5Y5Z - chains C and F of the 26 polymer chains in the assembly; structure by electron microscopy, 6.70 A resolution (low resolution: residue-level contacts below are approximate; hydrogen-bond / salt-bridge calls are withheld).

[Chain C]
Protein: V-type ATP synthase alpha chain
Organism: Thermus thermophilus HB8
Notes: EC 3.6.3.14
UniProtKB: Q56403 (VATA_THET8); residues 1-578 here = UniProt positions 1-578
Amino-acid sequence (578 residues; each row starts with the number of its first residue):
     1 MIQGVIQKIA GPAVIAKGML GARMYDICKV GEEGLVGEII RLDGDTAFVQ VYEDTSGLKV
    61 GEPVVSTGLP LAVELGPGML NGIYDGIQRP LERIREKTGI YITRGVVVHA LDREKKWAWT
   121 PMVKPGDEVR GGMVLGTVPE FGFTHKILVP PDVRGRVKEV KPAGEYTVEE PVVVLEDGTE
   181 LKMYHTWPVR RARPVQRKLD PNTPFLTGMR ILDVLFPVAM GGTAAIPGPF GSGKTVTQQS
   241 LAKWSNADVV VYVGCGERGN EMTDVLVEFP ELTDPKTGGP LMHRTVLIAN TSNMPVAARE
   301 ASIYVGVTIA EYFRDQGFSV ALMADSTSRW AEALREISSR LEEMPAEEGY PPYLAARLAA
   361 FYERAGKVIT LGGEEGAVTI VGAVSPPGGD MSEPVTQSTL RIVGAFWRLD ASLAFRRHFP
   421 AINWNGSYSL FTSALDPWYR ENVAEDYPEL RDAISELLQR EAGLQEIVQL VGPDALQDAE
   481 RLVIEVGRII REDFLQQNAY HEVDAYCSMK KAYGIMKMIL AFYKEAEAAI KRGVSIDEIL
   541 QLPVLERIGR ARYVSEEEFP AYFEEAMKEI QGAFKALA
Not modelled in the structure: 578
Small-molecule neighbours: ADP (adenosine-5'-diphosphate): G231, S232, G233, K234, T235, V236, T237

[Chain F]
Protein: V-type ATP synthase beta chain
Organism: Thermus thermophilus HB8
UniProtKB: Q56404 (VATB_THET8); residues 1-478 here = UniProt positions 1-478
Amino-acid sequence (478 residues; row label = number of the first residue in the row):
     1 MDLLKKEYTG ITYISGPLLF VENAKDLAYG AIVDIKDGTG RVRGGQVIEV SEEYAVIQVF
    61 EETTGLDLAT TSVSLVEDVA RLGVSKEMLG RRFNGIGKPI DGLPPITPEK RLPITGLPLN
   121 PVARRKPEQF IQTGISTIDV MNTLVRGQKL PIFSGSGLPA NEIAAQIARQ ATVRPDLSGE
   181 GEKEEPFAVV FAAMGITQRE LSYFIQEFER TGALSRSVLF LNKADDPTIE RILTPRMALT
   241 VAEYLAFEHD YHVLVILTDM TNYCEALREI GAAREEIPGR RGYPGYMYTD LATIYERAGV
   301 VEGKKGSVTQ IPILSMPDDD RTHPIPDLTG YITEGQIQLS RELHRKGIYP PIDPLPSLSR
   361 LMNNGVGKGK TREDHKQVSD QLYSAYANGV DIRKLVAIIG EDALTENDRR YLQFADAFER
   421 FFINQGQQNR SIEESLQIAW ALLSMLPQGE LKRISKDHIG KYYGQKLEEI WGAPQALD
Not modelled in the structure: 1-4, 464-478

[How chain C and chain F interact]
Contacting residue pairs (16):
  G21(C) - D67(F)
  G21(C) - L68(F)
  G21(C) - A69(F)
  A22(C) - L66(F)
  A22(C) - D67(F)
  A22(C) - L68(F)
  R23(C) - G65(F)
  R23(C) - L66(F)
  R23(C) - D67(F)
  M24(C) - T63(F)
  M24(C) - G65(F)
  M24(C) - L66(F)
  R41(C) - I14(F)
  L42(C) - Y13(F)
  L42(C) - I14(F)
  M391(C) - P317(F)
Other interface residues (no listed pair), chain C (11 interface residues in all): D43, A359, A360, A475
Other interface residues (no listed pair), chain F (13 interface residues in all): S15, T64, A224, A397

[In short]
The interface between chain C and chain F involves 11 residues on one side and 13 on the other. Bound to chain
C: ADP.
Chain C is V-type ATP synthase alpha chain and chain F is V-type ATP synthase beta chain, both from Thermus
thermophilus HB8; the structure, V/A-type ATPase/synthase from Thermus thermophilus, rotational state 2, was
determined by electron microscopy together with 5Y5Y, 5Y5X and 5Y60 from the same study.
